Entry 8QXK (electron microscopy, 2.66 A resolution); this record covers chains A and B of the 4 polymer chains in the assembly.

# Chain A (and B)
Molecule: Deoxynucleoside triphosphate triphosphohydrolase SAMHD1
From: Homo sapiens
Notes: chain B of this document is another copy of the same molecule, construct and numbering; everything in this record applies to it too
Reference sequence: Q9Y3Z3 (SAMH1_HUMAN); residue numbers follow UniProt; this construct covers 1-626
Sequence (626 residues; numbered 1 to 626; the number before each row is that of its first residue):
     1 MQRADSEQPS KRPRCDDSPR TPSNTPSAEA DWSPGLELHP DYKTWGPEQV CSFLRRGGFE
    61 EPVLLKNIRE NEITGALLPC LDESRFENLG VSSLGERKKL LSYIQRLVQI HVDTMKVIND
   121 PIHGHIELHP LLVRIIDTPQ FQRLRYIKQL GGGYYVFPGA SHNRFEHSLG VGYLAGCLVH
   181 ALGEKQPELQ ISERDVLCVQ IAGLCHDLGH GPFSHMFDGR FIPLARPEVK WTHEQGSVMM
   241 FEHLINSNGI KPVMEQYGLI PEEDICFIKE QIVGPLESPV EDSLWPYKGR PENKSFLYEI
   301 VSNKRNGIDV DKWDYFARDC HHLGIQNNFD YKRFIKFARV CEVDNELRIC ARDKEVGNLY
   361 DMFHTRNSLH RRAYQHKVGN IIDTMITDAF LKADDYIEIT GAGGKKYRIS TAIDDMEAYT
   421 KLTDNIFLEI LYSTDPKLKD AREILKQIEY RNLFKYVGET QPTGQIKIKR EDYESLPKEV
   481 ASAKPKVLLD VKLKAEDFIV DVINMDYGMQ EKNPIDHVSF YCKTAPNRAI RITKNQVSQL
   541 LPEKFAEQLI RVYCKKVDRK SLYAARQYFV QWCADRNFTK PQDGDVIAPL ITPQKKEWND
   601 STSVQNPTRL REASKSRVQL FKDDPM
Disordered / not traced: 1-113, 277-283, 579-626
Curated features (UniProtKB/Swiss-Prot):
  - active site: His-233
  - binding site (GTP): Lys-116, Val-117, Asp-137, Gln-142, Arg-145, Arg-451, Lys-455, Lys-523
  - binding site (dATP): Asn-119, Gln-149, Val-156, Arg-164, His-210, His-215, Lys-312, Tyr-315, Asp-319, Arg-333, Arg-352, Lys-354, Asn-358, Arg-366, Gln-375, His-376, Lys-377, Lys-523
  - binding site (dCTP): Asn-119, Gln-149, Val-156, Arg-164, His-210, His-215, Lys-312, Tyr-315, Asp-319, Arg-333, Arg-352, Lys-354, Arg-366, Arg-372, Gln-375, His-376, Lys-377, Lys-523
  - binding site (dGTP): Asn-119, Gln-149, Leu-150, Val-156, Arg-164, Lys-312, Tyr-315, Asp-319, Arg-333, Arg-352, Lys-354, Asn-358, Arg-366, Tyr-374, Gln-375, His-376, Lys-377, Lys-523
  - binding site (dTTP): Asn-119, Gln-149, Val-156, Arg-164, His-210, His-215, Lys-312, Tyr-315, Asp-319, Arg-333, Arg-352, Lys-354, Gln-375, His-376, Lys-377, Lys-523
  - binding site (Mn(2+)): His-167, His-206, Asp-207, Asp-311
  - modified residue: Met-1 (N-acetylmethionine), Ser-18 (Phosphoserine), Thr-21 (Phosphothreonine), Thr-25 (Phosphothreonine), Ser-33 (Phosphoserine), Ser-93 (Phosphoserine), Thr-592 (Microbial infection: Phosphothreonine)
  - cross-link (Glycyl lysine isopeptide (Lys-Gly)): Lys-467 (interchain with G-Cter in SUMO2), Lys-469 (interchain with G-Cter in SUMO2), Lys-492 (interchain with G-Cter in SUMO2), Lys-622 (interchain with G-Cter in SUMO2)
  - natural variant: Asp-120 to His-123 (deletion: In AGS5), His-123 (H123P: In AGS5), Arg-143 (R143C: In AGS5; R143H: In AGS5), Arg-145 (R145Q: In AGS5), His-167 (H167Y: In AGS5), Ile-201 (I201N: In AGS5 and CHBL2), Gly-209 (G209S: In AGS5), Met-254 (M254V: In AGS5), Arg-290 (R290H: In AGS5), Leu-369 (L369S: In AGS5), Met-385 (M385V: In AGS5), Ile-448 (I448T: In AGS5), 1 further natural variant entry in UniProt
  - mutagenesis: Leu-77 (L77F: Increased stability of the tetramer and increased deoxynucleoside triphosphate (dNTPase) activity; when associated with F-77 and F-80 and R-111), Cys-80 (C80F: Increased stability of the tetramer and increased deoxynucleoside triphosphate (dNTPase) activity; when associated with F-77 and R-111), His-111 (H111R: Increased stability of the tetramer and increased deoxynucleoside triphosphate (dNTPase) activity; when associated with F-77 and F-80), Asp-137 (D137A: Impairs homotetramerization and nearly abolishes dNTPase activity), Gln-142 (Q142E/A: Impairs homotetramerization and nearly abolishes dNTPase activity; when associated with K-145), Arg-143 (R143A: Abolished ability to restrict infection by viruses), Arg-145 (R145A: Impairs homotetramerization and nearly abolishes dNTPase activity. Abolished ability to restrict infection by viruses; R145K: Impairs homotetramerization and nearly abolishes dNTPase activity ...), Gln-149 (Q149A: Abolished dNTPase activity without affecting homotetramerization. Abolished dNTPase activity; when associated with A-319), Arg-164 (R164A: Abolished ability to restrict infection by viruses), His-167 (H167A: Abolished ability to restrict infection by viruses), His-206 to Asp-207 (Abolishes zinc binding and dNTPase activity. Does not affect ability to promote DNA end resection at stalled replication forks), His-206 (H206A: Abolished ability to restrict infection by viruses), 33 further mutagenesis entries in UniProt
Metal / ion sites: Fe ion: His-167, His-206, Asp-207, Asp-311; Mg2+: Asp-207 (together with 2'-deoxycytidine-5'-triphosphate)
Residues lining bound ligands:
  - 2'-deoxycytidine-5'-triphosphate (DCP): Gln-149, Leu-150, Arg-164, Asp-207, His-210, His-215, His-233, Asp-311, Lys-312, Tyr-315, Asp-319, Arg-366, His-370, Tyr-374, Gln-375
  - 2'-deoxyadenosine 5'-triphosphate (DTP), molecule 1: Val-117, Ile-118, Asn-119, His-125
  - 2'-deoxyadenosine 5'-triphosphate (DTP), molecule 2: Val-156, Phe-157, Ile-325, Arg-372, His-376, Val-378
  - 2'-deoxyadenosine 5'-triphosphate (DTP), molecule 3: Arg-333, Phe-337, Arg-352, Lys-354, Asn-358, Lys-523
  - GTP (guanosine-5'-triphosphate), molecule 1: Lys-116, Val-117, Ile-118, Val-133, Ile-136, Asp-137, Gln-142, Arg-145, Phe-165
  - GTP, molecule 2: Tyr-155, Val-156, Pro-158, Val-378, Arg-451, Leu-453, Lys-455
Reported in the primary citation:
  - self-association interface (contacts with another copy of this molecule); pairs are residue here / residue on that copy: Gln-539/Pro-462 (hydrogen bond), Glu-547/Ser-538 (hydrogen bond), Glu-547/Gln-539 (hydrogen bond), Glu-547/Leu-540, Gln-142, Arg-145, Tyr-146, Tyr-154, Tyr-155, Ser-161, Asn-163, His-321, Asn-358, Asp-361, His-364, Ser-368, Arg-371, Thr-423, Asn-425, Tyr-432, Arg-451
  - binding site for 2'-deoxyadenosine 5'-triphosphate: Arg-333, Arg-352, Lys-354, Asn-358, Lys-523
  - binding site for 2'-deoxycytidine-5'-triphosphate: Arg-164, His-215, His-233, Lys-312, Tyr-315, Arg-366, Tyr-374, Gln-375
  - catalytic residues: His-215
  - mutagenesis - R164A, H215A: abolished catalytic activity
  - mutagenesis - R366A (300-fold), Q375A (15 to 20-fold), Q375N (15 to 20-fold): decreased catalytic activity

# How chain A and chain B interact
Residue-residue contacts (46; chain A residue first):
  Ile-118(A) with Pro-158(B), hydrophobic
  Asn-119(A) with Pro-158(B); Leu-323(B), hydrogen bond (side chain-backbone)
  Pro-121(A) with His-322(B)
  Asp-137(A) with Tyr-450(B); Arg-451(B)
  Pro-139(A) with Glu-449(B); Tyr-450(B)
  Gln-142(A) with Glu-449(B)
  Arg-145(A) with Tyr-154(B), hydrogen bond (side chain-backbone); Tyr-155(B)
  Tyr-146(A) with Tyr-155(B), hydrogen bond; Phe-427(B); Leu-428(B), hydrophobic
  Tyr-154(A) with Arg-145(B), hydrogen bond (backbone-side chain); Asn-163(B), hydrogen bond; Glu-166(B)
  Tyr-155(A) with Arg-145(B); Tyr-146(B), hydrogen bond
  Pro-158(A) with Ile-118(B), hydrophobic; Asn-119(B); Glu-166(B)
  Ser-161(A) with Ser-161(B); His-162(B)
  His-162(A) with Ser-161(B)
  Asn-163(A) with Tyr-154(B), hydrogen bond
  Glu-166(A) with Tyr-154(B), hydrogen bond; Pro-158(B); Ser-161(B)
  His-321(A) with His-321(B), hydrogen bond
  His-322(A) with Pro-121(B)
  Leu-323(A) with Asn-119(B), hydrogen bond (backbone-side chain)
  Lys-421(A) with Tyr-432(B)
  Thr-423(A) with Tyr-432(B)
  Asn-425(A) with Asn-425(B); Leu-428(B)
  Phe-427(A) with Tyr-146(B)
  Leu-428(A) with Tyr-146(B), hydrophobic; Asn-425(B)
  Tyr-432(A) with Lys-421(B); Thr-423(B)
  Glu-449(A) with Pro-139(B); Gln-142(B)
  Tyr-450(A) with Asp-137(B); Pro-139(B)
  Arg-451(A) with Asp-137(B)
Other interface residues (no listed pair), chain A (35 interface residues in all): Phe-157, Gly-159, Phe-165, Asn-248, Gly-324, Thr-420, Glu-429, Thr-434
Other interface residues (no listed pair), chain B (35 interface residues in all): Phe-157, Gly-159, Phe-165, Asn-248, Gly-324, Thr-420, Glu-429, Thr-434

# In short
Chain A and chain B each contribute 35 residues to their interface, with 10 hydrogen bonds. Polar pairs
include Asn-119(A)/Leu-323(B), Arg-145(A)/Tyr-154(B) and Tyr-146(A)/Tyr-155(B). From the paper: the catalytic
residue His-215(A); R366A, Q375A and Q375N of chain A reduce catalytic activity; 5 substitutions were tested
in all.
Chain A and chain B are both Deoxynucleoside triphosphate triphosphohydrolase SAMHD1 (Homo sapiens); the
structure, Cryo-EM structure of tetrameric human SAMHD1 State I - Tense, was determined by electron microscopy
(same publication as 8QXJ, 8QXL, 8QXM, 8QXN and 8QXO).
